1M26 - chains A and D of the 8 polymer chains in the assembly; structure by X-ray diffraction, 1.62 A resolution.

== Chain A ==
Protein: Jacalin, alpha chain
Source organism: Artocarpus integer
Notes: fragment: residues 85-217 of GB sequence entry AA32678
Chain sequence (133 residues; row label = number of the first residue in the row):
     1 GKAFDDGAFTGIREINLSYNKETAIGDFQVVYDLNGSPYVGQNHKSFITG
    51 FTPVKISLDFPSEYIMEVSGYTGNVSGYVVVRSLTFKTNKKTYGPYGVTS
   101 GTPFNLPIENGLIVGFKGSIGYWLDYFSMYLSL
Differences from the reference sequence: conflict Val98 (Ile182 in 289162)

== Chain D ==
Protein: Jacalin, beta chain
Source organism: Artocarpus integer
Notes: fragment: residues 64-78 of GB sequence entry AA32678
Chain sequence (17 residues; row label = number of the first residue in the row):
     4 SGISQTVIVGPWGAKSA
Differences from the reference sequence: conflict Ser19 (Val77 in 289162), Ala20 (Ser78 in 289162)

== How chain A and chain D interact ==
Residue-residue contacts (19):
  Asn105(A) with Trp15(D), hydrogen bond (backbone-side chain)
  Pro107(A) with Val12(D); Gly13(D), hydrogen bond (backbone-backbone); Pro14(D); Trp15(D)
  Ile108(A) with Ile11(D); Gly13(D)
  Glu109(A) with Ile11(D), hydrogen bond (backbone-backbone); Gly13(D); Pro14(D)
  Asn110(A) with Gln8(D); Thr9(D), hydrogen bond (side chain-backbone); Val10(D); Ile11(D), hydrogen bond (backbone-backbone)
  Leu131(A) with Val12(D), hydrophobic
  Ser132(A) with Val10(D)
  Leu133(A) with Gln8(D); Thr9(D); Val10(D), hydrophobic
Also at the interface, not in a pair above, chain A (10 interface residues in all): Leu106, Gly111

== Overview ==
Chain A and chain D form an interface of 10 and 8 residues respectively; the contacts include 5 hydrogen
bonds. Polar pairs include Asn105(A)-Trp15(D), Asn110(A)-Thr9(D) and Pro107(A)-Gly13(D).
Here chain A is Jacalin, alpha chain and chain D is Jacalin, beta chain, both from Artocarpus integer. Entry
1M26 (Crystal structure of jacalin-T-antigen complex) was determined by X-ray diffraction.
